6DCQ - chains E and M of the 10 polymer chains in the assembly; structure by electron microscopy, 3.10 A resolution.

# Chain E
Protein: Envelope glycoprotein gp160
From: Human immunodeficiency virus 1
Notes: fragment: GP120 domain residues 28-507
UniProt: A0A2H4K974 (A0A2H4K974_9HIV1); the construct lacks a stretch of the UniProt sequence and is renumbered around it, so the offset changes along the chain: 29-136 = UniProt 28-135; 140-185 = UniProt 136-181; 187-309 = UniProt 189-311; 312-323 = UniProt 312-323; 4 more segments
Amino-acid sequence (480 residues; numbered 29 to 511 plus 10 insertion-coded residues; 13 numbers in that range are skipped by the numbering (no residue carries them; nothing is unmodelled there); the number before each row is that of its first residue; a row labelled like 185A-185G holds insertion residues (185A, then the next letters in order)):
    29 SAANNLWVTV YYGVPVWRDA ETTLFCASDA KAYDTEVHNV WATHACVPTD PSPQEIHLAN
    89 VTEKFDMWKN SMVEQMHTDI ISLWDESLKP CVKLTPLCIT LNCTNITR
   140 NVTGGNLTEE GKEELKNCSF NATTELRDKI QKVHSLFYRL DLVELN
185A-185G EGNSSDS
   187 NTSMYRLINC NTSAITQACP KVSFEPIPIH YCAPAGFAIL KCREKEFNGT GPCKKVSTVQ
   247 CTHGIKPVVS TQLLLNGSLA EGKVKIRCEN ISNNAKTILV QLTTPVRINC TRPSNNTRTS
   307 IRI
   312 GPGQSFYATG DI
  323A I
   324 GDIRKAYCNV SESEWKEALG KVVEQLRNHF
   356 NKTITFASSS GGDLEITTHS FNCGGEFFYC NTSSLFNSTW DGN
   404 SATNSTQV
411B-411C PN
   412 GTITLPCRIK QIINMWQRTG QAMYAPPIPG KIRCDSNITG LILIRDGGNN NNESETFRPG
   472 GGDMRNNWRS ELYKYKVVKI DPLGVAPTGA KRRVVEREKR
Disordered / not traced: 29-31, 140-144, 185A-185G, 404-410, 458-462, 507-511
Disulfides: Cys54-Cys74, Cys119-Cys205, Cys126-Cys196, Cys131-Cys157, Cys218-Cys247, Cys228-Cys239, Cys296-Cys331, Cys378-Cys445, Cys385-Cys418
Glycans and other covalent adducts: N-acetylglucosamine (NAG) linked to Asn88, Asn156, Asn160, Asn197, Asn234, Asn262, Asn276, Asn295, Asn301, Asn332, Asn356, Asn386, Asn392, Asn448
Reported in the primary citation:
  - post-translational modification sites: Asn130, Asn156, Asn160, Asn262

# Chain M
Protein: Immunoglobulin G PGT151 Fab, Heavy chain
From: Homo sapiens
UniProt: S6B291 (S6B291_HUMAN); residues 111-218 here correspond to UniProt positions 134-241 (UniProt number = residue number + 23)
Amino-acid sequence (240 residues; each row starts with the number of its first residue; a row labelled like 82A-82C holds insertion residues (82A, then the next letters in order)):
     1 RVQLVESGGG VVQPGKSVRL SCVVSDFPFS KYPMYWVRQA PGKGLEWVAA IS
   52A G
    53 DAWHVVYSNS VQGRFLVSRD NVKNTLYLEM
82A-82C NSL
    83 KIEDTAVYRC ARMFQESG
100A-100R PPRLDRWSGRNYYYYSGM
   101 DVWGQGTTVT VSSASTKGPS VFPLAPSSKS TSGGTAALGC LVKDYFPEPV TVSWNSGALT
   161 SGVHTFPAVL QSSGLYSLSS VVTVPSSSLG TQTYICNVNH KPSNTKVDKR VEPKSCDK
Disordered / not traced: 1, 115-218
Disulfides: Cys22-Cys92

# How chain E and chain M interact
Contacting residue pairs (13; chain E residue first):
  Pro79(E) with Arg100C(M)
  Gln82(E) with Asp100E(M), hydrogen bond; Trp100G(M); Ser100H(M), hydrogen bond; Arg100J(M); Tyr100L(M), hydrogen bond
  Glu83(E) with Trp100G(M); Arg100J(M), hydrogen bond (backbone-side chain)
  Ile84(E) with Trp100G(M); Ser100H(M)
  Thr244(E) with Trp100G(M)
  Val245(E) with Trp100G(M)
  Gln246(E) with Trp100G(M)

# Summary
Chain E and chain M form an interface of 7 and 6 residues respectively, with 4 hydrogen bonds. Among the polar
pairs are Gln82(E)-Ser100H(M), Gln82(E)-Asp100E(M) and Gln82(E)-Tyr100L(M). Covalently linked
N-acetylglucosamine: at Asn88(E), Asn156(E), Asn160(E), Asn197(E), Asn234(E) and Asn262(E) and 8 more. The
paper reports modification sites Asn130(E), Asn156(E) and Asn160(E) among others.
Chain E is Envelope glycoprotein gp160 (Human immunodeficiency virus 1) and chain M is Immunoglobulin G PGT151
Fab, Heavy chain (Homo sapiens); the structure, Ectodomain of full length, wild type HIV-1 glycoprotein clone
PC64M18C043 in complex with PGT151 Fab, was determined by electron microscopy (same publication as 6CA6).
